7T3L - chains B and M of the 28 polymer chains in the assembly; structure by electron microscopy, 3.60 A resolution.

# Chain B
Molecule: CRISPR type I-F/YPEST-associated protein Csy2
UniProt: B3G161 (B3G161_PSEAI); residues 1-327 here = UniProt positions 1-327
Chain sequence (327 residues; row label = number of the first residue in the row):
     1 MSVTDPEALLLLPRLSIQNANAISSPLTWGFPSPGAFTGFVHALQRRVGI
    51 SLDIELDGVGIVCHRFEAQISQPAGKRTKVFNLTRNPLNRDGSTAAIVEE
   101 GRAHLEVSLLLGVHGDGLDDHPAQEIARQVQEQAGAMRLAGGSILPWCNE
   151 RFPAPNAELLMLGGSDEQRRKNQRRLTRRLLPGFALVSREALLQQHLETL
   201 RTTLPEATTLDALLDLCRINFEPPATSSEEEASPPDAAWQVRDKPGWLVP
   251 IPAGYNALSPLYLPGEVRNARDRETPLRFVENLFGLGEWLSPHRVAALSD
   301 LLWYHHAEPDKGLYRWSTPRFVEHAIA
Not modelled in the structure: 1-2, 225-238, 323-327

# Chain M
Molecule: 61-nt RNA strand
Sequence (61 nucleotides; row label = number of the first residue in the row):
     1 CUAAGAAAUUCACGGCGGGCUUGAUGUCCGCGUCUACCUGAUUCACUGCC
    51 GUAUAGGCAGC

# Chain B / chain M interface
Residue-residue contacts - 36 pairs, chain B then chain M:
  Asn21(B) - A3(M)  hydrogen bond to the sugar
  Asn21(B) - A4(M)  phosphate contact
  Pro26(B) - A3(M)  base contact
  Ser33(B) - A3(M)  phosphate contact
  Gly35(B) - A3(M)  phosphate contact
  Ala36(B) - U2(M)  phosphate contact
  Ala36(B) - A3(M)  hydrogen bond to the phosphate
  Gly39(B) - C1(M)  phosphate contact
  Gly39(B) - U2(M)  sugar contact
  Phe40(B) - U2(M)  base contact
  His42(B) - C1(M)  sugar contact
  Ala43(B) - C1(M)  sugar contact
  Ala43(B) - U2(M)  base contact
  Arg46(B) - C1(M)  hydrogen bond to the base
  Thr84(B) - A7(M)  sugar contact
  Thr84(B) - U9(M)  phosphate contact
  Arg85(B) - A7(M)  hydrogen bond to the sugar
  Arg85(B) - A8(M)  sugar contact
  Arg85(B) - U9(M)  hydrogen bond to the phosphate
  Asn86(B) - A7(M)  base contact
  Pro87(B) - A7(M)  phosphate contact
  Pro87(B) - A8(M)  phosphate contact
  Glu100(B) - A6(M)  base contact
  Glu100(B) - A7(M)  base contact
  Arg102(B) - A7(M)  base contact
  Met137(B) - U2(M)  base contact
  Arg138(B) - U2(M)  hydrogen bond to the base
  Arg138(B) - G5(M)  salt bridge to the phosphate
  Arg138(B) - A6(M)  salt bridge to the phosphate
  Leu139(B) - U2(M)  base contact
  Ala140(B) - A4(M)  phosphate contact
  Gly141(B) - G5(M)  phosphate contact
  Tyr255(B) - A3(M)  phosphate contact
  Arg271(B) - U2(M)  salt bridge to the phosphate
  Arg271(B) - A4(M)  hydrogen bond to the base
  Asn282(B) - A3(M)  hydrogen bond to the base
Interface residues without a listed pair, chain B (27 interface residues in all): Ile23, Asp272, Thr275
Interface residues without a listed pair, chain M (10 interface residues in all): U10

# In short
The interface between chain B and chain M involves 27 residues on one side and 10 on the other; the contacts
include 8 hydrogen bonds and 3 salt bridges. Polar pairs include Arg46(B)-C1(M), Arg138(B)-U2(M) and
Arg271(B)-A4(M).
Chain B is CRISPR type I-F/YPEST-associated protein Csy2 and chain M is a 61-nt RNA strand; the structure,
Cryo-EM structure of Csy-AcrIF24-DNA dimer, was determined by electron microscopy, deposited together with
7T3J, 7T3K, 7TAW and 7TAX.
